Entry 7S00 (X-ray diffraction, 3.30 A resolution); this record covers chains c and f of the 8 polymer chains in the assembly.

[Chain c]
Protein: DNA-directed RNA polymerase beta subunit
Source organism: Bacillus phage AR9
UniProt: A0A172JI16 (A0A172JI16_9CAUD); residue numbers follow UniProt; this construct covers 1-496
Sequence (496 residues; each row starts with the number of its first residue):
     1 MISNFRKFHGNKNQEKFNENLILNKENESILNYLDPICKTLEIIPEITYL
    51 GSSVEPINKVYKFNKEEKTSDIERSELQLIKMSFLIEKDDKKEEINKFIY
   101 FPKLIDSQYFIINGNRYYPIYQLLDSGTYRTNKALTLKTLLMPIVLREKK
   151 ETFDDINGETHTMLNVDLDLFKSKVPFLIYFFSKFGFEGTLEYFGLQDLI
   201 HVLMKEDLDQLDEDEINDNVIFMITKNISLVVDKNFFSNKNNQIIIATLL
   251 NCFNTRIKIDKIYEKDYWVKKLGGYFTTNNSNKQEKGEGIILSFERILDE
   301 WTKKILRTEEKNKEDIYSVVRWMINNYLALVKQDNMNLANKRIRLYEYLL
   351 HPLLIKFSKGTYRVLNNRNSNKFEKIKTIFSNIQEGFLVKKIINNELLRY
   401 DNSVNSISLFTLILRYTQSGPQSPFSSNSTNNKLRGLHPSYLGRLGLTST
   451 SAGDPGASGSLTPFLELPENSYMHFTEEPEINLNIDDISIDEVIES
Not modelled in the structure: 485-496

[Chain f]
Protein: DNA-directed RNA polymerase beta' subunit
Source organism: Bacillus phage AR9
UniProt: A0A172JIH0 (A0A172JIH0_9CAUD); residue numbers follow UniProt; this construct covers 1-426
Sequence (448 residues; row label = number of the first residue in the row; numbers below 1 keep their minus sign (Met-21 is residue -21)):
   -21 MGSSHHHHHHSSGENLYFQGHHMGKKLSLIDFNEIYNEENLITRANPIEN
    29 HEFSDDGIYSERIFGSYNEDDDDKDIDTIGWINIEPYYIINPILFTIIKK
    79 CIPSINKIINYQQSIDQNGENIDLTEEIGEDDYIGLVKFKDNFDDLLEKY
   129 TDKKKYQKEYDFLIENHDKIFINKLPVFSHKLRPATLLTGSKGKVLAFDE
   179 INNYYNFVIEYINQINEGVVSDDSIDLLLLPLLYNMQFYANNILTRIISE
   229 YLRGKKGFLRKNIMGSRINFSARNVITPLIGHPIDEVAMPYKTFAELYKF
   279 QLINLISKVKGINYNEALKFWEKGILGFNQELYNYMEELITKTKGGCTFL
   329 LNRNPTISIGSILYLKIGLIKKDYKDLTLGISNNLLSALSGDYDGDVLNI
   379 IPVFDNKMKEHFSLLSPQNFLVDRNNGRFNGDFDLQKDQILGIFILNN
Not modelled in the structure: -21 to 0, 91-106
Construct notes: expression tag (-21 to 0)

[How chain c and chain f interact]
Contacting residue pairs (15):
  Lys172(c) - Lys131(f)
  Lys172(c) - Lys132(f)
  Ile355(c) - Glu126(f)
  Lys359(c) - Tyr138(f)  hydrogen bond
  Lys359(c) - Ile142(f)
  Tyr362(c) - Asp139(f)  hydrogen bond (side chain-backbone)
  Tyr362(c) - Ile142(f)  hydrophobic
  Tyr362(c) - Glu143(f)  hydrogen bond
  Arg363(c) - Ile142(f)
  Arg363(c) - His145(f)
  Asn366(c) - Glu143(f)
  Asn367(c) - Ile142(f)
  Asn367(c) - Glu143(f)  hydrogen bond (side chain-backbone)
  Arg368(c) - Lys147(f)
  Lys391(c) - Asp123(f)
Interface residues without a listed pair, chain c (12 interface residues in all): Lys356, Asn394, Asn395
Interface residues without a listed pair, chain f (14 interface residues in all): Asn120, Asp122, Gln135, Phe140

[Summary]
12 residues of chain c and 14 residues of chain f are in contact; the contacts include 4 hydrogen bonds. Polar
contacts include Lys359(c)-Tyr138(f), Tyr362(c)-Asp139(f) and Tyr362(c)-Glu143(f).
Chain c is DNA-directed RNA polymerase beta subunit and chain f is DNA-directed RNA polymerase beta' subunit,
both from Bacillus phage AR9; the structure, X-ray structure of the phage AR9 non-virion RNA polymerase core,
was determined by X-ray diffraction together with 7S01, 7UM0 and 7UM1 from the same study.
